PDB entry 8FNH | electron microscopy, 2.50 A resolution | chains A and F of the 12 polymer chains in the assembly

== Chain A ==
Molecule: Lamina-associated polypeptide 2, isoform alpha, Integrase chimera
From: Homo sapiens
Notes: EC 2.7.7.-, 3.1.-.-
UniProtKB: chimeric construct of P42166, P12497: residues -53 to -3 from P42166 (LAP2A_HUMAN) positions 50-100 (UniProt number = residue number + 103); residues 1-288 from P12497 positions 1148-1435 (UniProt number = residue number + 1147)
Sequence (364 residues; row label = number of the first residue in the row; numbers below 1 keep their minus sign (Gly-75 is residue -75)):
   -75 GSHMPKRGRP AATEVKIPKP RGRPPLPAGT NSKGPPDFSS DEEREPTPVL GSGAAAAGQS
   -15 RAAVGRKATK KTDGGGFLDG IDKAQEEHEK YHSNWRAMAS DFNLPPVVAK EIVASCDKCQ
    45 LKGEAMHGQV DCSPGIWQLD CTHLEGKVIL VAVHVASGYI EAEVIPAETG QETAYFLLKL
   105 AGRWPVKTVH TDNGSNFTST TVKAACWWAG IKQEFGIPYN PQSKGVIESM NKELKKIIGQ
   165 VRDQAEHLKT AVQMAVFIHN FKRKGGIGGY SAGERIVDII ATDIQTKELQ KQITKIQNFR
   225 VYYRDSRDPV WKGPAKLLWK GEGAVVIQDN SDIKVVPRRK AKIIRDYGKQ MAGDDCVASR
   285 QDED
Disordered / not traced: -75 to 0, 229-235, 269-288
Construct notes: expression tag (-75 to -54); conflict Gln-17 (Arg86 in P42166); linker (-2 to 0); engineered mutation Lys148 (Gln1295 in P12497)
Metal / ion sites: Zn2+: His12, His16, Cys40, Cys43; Mg2+ site 1: Asp64, Asp116 (together with Dolutegravir); Mg2+ site 2: Asp64, Glu152 (together with Dolutegravir)
Ligand contacts: Dolutegravir: Asp64, Cys65, Asp116, Asn117, Gly118, Tyr143, Pro145, Gln146, Glu152
Swiss-Prot annotation at these positions:
  - modified residue: Thr-46 (Phosphothreonine), Ser-44 (Phosphoserine), Ser-37 (Phosphoserine), Ser-36 (Phosphoserine), Thr-29 (Phosphothreonine), Ser-24 (Phosphoserine), Arg-15 (Omega-N-methylarginine)
  - zinc finger: Asp3 to Gln44 (Integrase-type)
  - DNA-binding region: Phe223 to Asp270 (Integrase-type)
  - binding site (Zn(2+)): His12, His16, Cys40, Cys43
  - binding site (Mg(2+)): Asp64, Asp116, Glu152
Reported in the primary citation:
  - conformationally variable residues (loop rearrangement, side-chain flip): His114, Phe139 to Ile141
  - mutagenesis - G140A (3- to 5-fold), G140S (3- to 5-fold), Q148K (5- to 10-fold): decreased catalytic activity
  - mutagenesis - Q148K: decreased growth
  - catalytic residues: Glu152 (citing earlier work)
  - mutagenesis - E138K: unchanged catalytic activity

== Chain F ==
Molecule: 25-nt DNA strand
Sequence (25 nucleotides; numbered -3 to 21; the number before each row is that of its first residue; numbers below 1 keep their minus sign (DA-3 is residue -3)):
    -3 AGCGTGGGCG GGAAAATCTC TAGCA
Disordered / not traced: -3 to 4

== How chain A and chain F interact ==
Pairs across the interface - 10 pairs, chain A then chain F:
  Cys65(A) - DA21(F)  base contact
  Thr66(A) - DA21(F)  hydrogen bond to the phosphate
  Glu152(A) - DC20(F)  base contact
  Ser153(A) - DG19(F)  hydrogen bond to the base
  Ser153(A) - DC20(F)  base contact
  Asn155(A) - DC20(F)  phosphate contact
  Lys156(A) - DA18(F)  base contact
  Lys156(A) - DG19(F)  base contact
  Lys156(A) - DC20(F)  sugar contact
  Lys159(A) - DA21(F)  salt bridge to the phosphate
Also at the interface, not in a pair above, chain A (8 interface residues in all): His67

== Summary ==
8 residues of chain A face 4 of chain F across their interface; the contacts include 2 hydrogen bonds and 1
salt bridge. Among the polar pairs are Ser153(A)-DG19(F), Thr66(A)-DA21(F) and Lys159(A)-DA21(F). Ligands of
chain A: Dolutegravir. From the paper: the catalytic residue Glu152(A); G140A, G140S and Q148K of chain A
reduce catalytic activity.
Here chain A is Lamina-associated polypeptide 2, isoform alpha, Integrase chimera (Homo sapiens) and chain F
is a 25-nt DNA strand. Entry 8FNH (Structure of Q148K HIV-1 intasome with Dolutegravir bound) was determined
by electron microscopy (same publication as 8FND, 8FNG, 8FNJ, 8FNL, 8FNM, 8FNO, 8FNP and 8FNQ).
